PDB entry 1PT2 | X-ray diffraction, 2.10 A resolution | chain A

# Chain A
Name: Levansucrase
From: Bacillus subtilis
Notes: EC 2.4.1.10
UniProt: P05655 (SACB_BACSU); residue numbers follow UniProt; this construct covers 30-473
Sequence (447 residues; each row starts with the number of its first residue):
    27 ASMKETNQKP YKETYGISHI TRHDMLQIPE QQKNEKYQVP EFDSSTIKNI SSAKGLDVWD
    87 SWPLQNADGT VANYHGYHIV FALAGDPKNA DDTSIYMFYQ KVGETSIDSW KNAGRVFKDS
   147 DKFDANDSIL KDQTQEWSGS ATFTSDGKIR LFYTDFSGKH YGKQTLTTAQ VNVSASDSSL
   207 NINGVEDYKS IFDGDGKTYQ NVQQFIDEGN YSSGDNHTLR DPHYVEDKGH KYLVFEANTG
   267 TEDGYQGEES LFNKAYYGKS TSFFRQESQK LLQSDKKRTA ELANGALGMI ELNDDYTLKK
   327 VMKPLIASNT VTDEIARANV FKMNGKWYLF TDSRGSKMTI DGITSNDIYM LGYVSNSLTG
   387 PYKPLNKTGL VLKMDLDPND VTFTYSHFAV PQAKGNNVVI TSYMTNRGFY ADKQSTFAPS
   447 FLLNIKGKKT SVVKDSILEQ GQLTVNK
Disordered / not traced: 27-33
Sequence notes: cloning artifact (27-29); engineered mutation A342 (Glu in P05655)
Curated features (UniProtKB/Swiss-Prot):
  - active site: D86 (Nucleophile)
  - binding site (sucrose): W85, D86, S164, R246, D247, E340, R360
  - binding site (Ca(2+)): D241, Q272, L308, N310, D339
  - site: D247 (Transition state stabilizer)
  - mutagenesis: D86 (D86A: Lack of levan synthesis), D117 (D117A: 2-fold decrease in catalytic efficiency. Synthesizes a bimodal levan molecular weight distribution), S164 (S164A: Drastic decrease in catalytic efficiency. Slight increase in affinity for sucrose. Increases transfructosylation activity ...), F182 (F182A: 3.7-fold decrease in catalytic efficiency. 1.6-fold increase in KM for sucrose. Synthesizes only high molecular weight levans; F182W: 2.1-fold decrease in catalytic efficiency ...), Y187 (Y187A: Slight decrease in catalytic efficiency. Synthesizes a bimodal levan molecular weight distribution), Y237 (Y237A: Slight decrease in catalytic efficiency. Synthesizes only high molecular weight levans), N242 (N242A: 14.6-fold decrease in catalytic efficiency. 2.2-fold increase in KM for sucrose. Levans are barely formed), H243 (H243L: Decrease in catalytic efficiency), D247 (D247A: Lack of levan synthesis), I341 (I341V: Increases transfructosylation activity), A344 (A344P: Increases transfructosylation activity), R360 (R360K: Decrease in catalytic efficiency. Reduces affinity for sucrose. Synthesizes mainly oligosaccharides, but can still catalyze the synthesis of low amounts of levan ...), 5 further mutagenesis entries in UniProt
Ion coordination: Ca2+: D241, Q272, L308, N310, D339

# Overview
D241, Q272, L308, N310 and D339 form the Ca2+ site. From UniProt: active-site residue D86, 7 sucrose-binding
residues, 5 Ca2+-binding residues and 17 mutagenesis sites.
Chain A is Levansucrase (Bacillus subtilis); the structure, Crystal structure of levansucrase (E342A)
complexed with sucrose, was determined by X-ray diffraction (same publication as 1OYG).
